Entry 7R1G (X-ray diffraction, 1.95 A resolution); this record covers chains AAA and DDD of the 4 polymer chains in the assembly.

Chain AAA:
Molecule: Isoaspartyl peptidase
Source organism: Escherichia coli
Notes: EC 3.4.19.5
Reference sequence: P37595 (IAAA_ECOLI); numbering as in UniProt (aligned over 1-178)
Amino-acid sequence (178 residues; row label = number of the first residue in the row):
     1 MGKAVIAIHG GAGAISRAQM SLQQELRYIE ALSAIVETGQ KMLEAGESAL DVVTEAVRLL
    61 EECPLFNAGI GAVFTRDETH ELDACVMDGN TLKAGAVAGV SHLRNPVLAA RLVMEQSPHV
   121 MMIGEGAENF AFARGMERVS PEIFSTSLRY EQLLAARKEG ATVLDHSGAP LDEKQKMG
Disordered / not traced: 1, 160-178
Ion coordination: Na+: L60, E61, C63, F66, A68, I70
UniProt features mapped onto this chain:
  - site: G178 (Cleavage)
What the authors report for this chain:
  - catalytic residues: N67 (citing earlier work)

Chain DDD:
Molecule: Beta-aspartyl-peptidase
Source organism: Escherichia coli
Notes: EC 3.4.19.5, 3.5.1.1
Reference sequence: A0A0K4KR53 (A0A0K4KR53_ECOLX); numbering as in UniProt (aligned over 179-321)
Amino-acid sequence (143 residues; row label = number of the first residue in the row):
   179 TVGAVALDLD GNLAAATSTG GMTNKLPGCV GSVPLVGAGC YANNASVAVS CTGTGEVFIR
   239 ALAAYDIAAL MDYGGLSLAE ACERVVMEKL PALGGSGGLI AIDHEGNVAL PFNTEGMYRA
   299 WGYAGDTPTT GIYREKGDTV ATQ
Disordered / not traced: 314-321
Construct notes: engineered mutation C207 (Arg in A0A0K4KR53), S210 (Asp in A0A0K4KR53), V211 (Ser in A0A0K4KR53)
What the authors report for this chain:
  - contacts within the chain: C207-E234, E234-R238
  - mutagenesis - R207C/D210S/S211V: abolished catalytic activity

How chain AAA and chain DDD interact:
Pairs across the interface (22):
  M87(AAA) - R238(DDD)
  T91(AAA) - R238(DDD)  hydrogen bond (backbone-side chain)
  L92(AAA) - R238(DDD)  hydrogen bond (backbone-side chain)
  K93(AAA) - R238(DDD)
  P118(AAA) - E234(DDD)
  H119(AAA) - L204(DDD)
  H119(AAA) - C207(DDD)  hydrogen bond
  H119(AAA) - E234(DDD)  salt bridge
  V120(AAA) - E234(DDD)
  V120(AAA) - I237(DDD)  hydrophobic
  V120(AAA) - R238(DDD)
  M121(AAA) - C207(DDD)
  M121(AAA) - V208(DDD)  hydrogen bond (backbone-backbone)
  M122(AAA) - L204(DDD)  hydrophobic
  M122(AAA) - P205(DDD)
  M122(AAA) - G206(DDD)
  M122(AAA) - C207(DDD)
  I123(AAA) - G206(DDD)  hydrogen bond (backbone-backbone)
  I123(AAA) - V208(DDD)  hydrophobic
  G126(AAA) - P205(DDD)
  G126(AAA) - G206(DDD)
  F130(AAA) - L204(DDD)  hydrophobic
Interface residues without a listed pair, chain DDD (10 interface residues in all): L213, L271
Interface features reported in the paper:
  - specific contacts: E234(DDD)-H119(AAA) (hydrogen bond)

In short:
12 residues of chain AAA face 10 of chain DDD across their interface; the contacts include 5 hydrogen bonds
and 1 salt bridge. Polar pairs include H119(AAA)-E234(DDD), T91(AAA)-R238(DDD) and L92(AAA)-R238(DDD). The
paper describes a hydrogen bond between E234(DDD) and H119(AAA). From the paper: the catalytic residue
N67(AAA); R207C/D210S/S211V of chain DDD abolish catalytic activity.
Here chain AAA is Isoaspartyl peptidase and chain DDD is Beta-aspartyl-peptidase, both from Escherichia coli.
Entry 7R1G (Structure of E.coli Class 2 L-asparaginase EcAIII, mutant RDM1-38 (R207C, D210S, S211V)) was
determined by X-ray diffraction together with 7QQ8, 7QSF, 7QTC, 7QVR, 7QY6, 7QYM, 7QYX and 7R5C from the same
study.
